Entry 6HYP (electron microscopy, 4.40 A resolution (low resolution: residue-level contacts below are approximate; hydrogen-bond / salt-bridge calls are withheld)); this record covers chain A.

== Chain A ==
Name: Midasin
From: Saccharomyces cerevisiae
UniProt: Q12019 (MDN1_YEAST); the author numbering skips numbers that UniProt does not, so the offset changes along the chain: 238-2588 = UniProt 238-2588; 2590-4911 = UniProt 2589-4910
Chain sequence (4863 residues; numbered 10 to 4911; 39 numbers in that range are skipped by the numbering (no residue carries them; nothing is unmodelled there); the number before each row is that of its first residue; X marks 190 residues of unknown identity (built as UNK)):
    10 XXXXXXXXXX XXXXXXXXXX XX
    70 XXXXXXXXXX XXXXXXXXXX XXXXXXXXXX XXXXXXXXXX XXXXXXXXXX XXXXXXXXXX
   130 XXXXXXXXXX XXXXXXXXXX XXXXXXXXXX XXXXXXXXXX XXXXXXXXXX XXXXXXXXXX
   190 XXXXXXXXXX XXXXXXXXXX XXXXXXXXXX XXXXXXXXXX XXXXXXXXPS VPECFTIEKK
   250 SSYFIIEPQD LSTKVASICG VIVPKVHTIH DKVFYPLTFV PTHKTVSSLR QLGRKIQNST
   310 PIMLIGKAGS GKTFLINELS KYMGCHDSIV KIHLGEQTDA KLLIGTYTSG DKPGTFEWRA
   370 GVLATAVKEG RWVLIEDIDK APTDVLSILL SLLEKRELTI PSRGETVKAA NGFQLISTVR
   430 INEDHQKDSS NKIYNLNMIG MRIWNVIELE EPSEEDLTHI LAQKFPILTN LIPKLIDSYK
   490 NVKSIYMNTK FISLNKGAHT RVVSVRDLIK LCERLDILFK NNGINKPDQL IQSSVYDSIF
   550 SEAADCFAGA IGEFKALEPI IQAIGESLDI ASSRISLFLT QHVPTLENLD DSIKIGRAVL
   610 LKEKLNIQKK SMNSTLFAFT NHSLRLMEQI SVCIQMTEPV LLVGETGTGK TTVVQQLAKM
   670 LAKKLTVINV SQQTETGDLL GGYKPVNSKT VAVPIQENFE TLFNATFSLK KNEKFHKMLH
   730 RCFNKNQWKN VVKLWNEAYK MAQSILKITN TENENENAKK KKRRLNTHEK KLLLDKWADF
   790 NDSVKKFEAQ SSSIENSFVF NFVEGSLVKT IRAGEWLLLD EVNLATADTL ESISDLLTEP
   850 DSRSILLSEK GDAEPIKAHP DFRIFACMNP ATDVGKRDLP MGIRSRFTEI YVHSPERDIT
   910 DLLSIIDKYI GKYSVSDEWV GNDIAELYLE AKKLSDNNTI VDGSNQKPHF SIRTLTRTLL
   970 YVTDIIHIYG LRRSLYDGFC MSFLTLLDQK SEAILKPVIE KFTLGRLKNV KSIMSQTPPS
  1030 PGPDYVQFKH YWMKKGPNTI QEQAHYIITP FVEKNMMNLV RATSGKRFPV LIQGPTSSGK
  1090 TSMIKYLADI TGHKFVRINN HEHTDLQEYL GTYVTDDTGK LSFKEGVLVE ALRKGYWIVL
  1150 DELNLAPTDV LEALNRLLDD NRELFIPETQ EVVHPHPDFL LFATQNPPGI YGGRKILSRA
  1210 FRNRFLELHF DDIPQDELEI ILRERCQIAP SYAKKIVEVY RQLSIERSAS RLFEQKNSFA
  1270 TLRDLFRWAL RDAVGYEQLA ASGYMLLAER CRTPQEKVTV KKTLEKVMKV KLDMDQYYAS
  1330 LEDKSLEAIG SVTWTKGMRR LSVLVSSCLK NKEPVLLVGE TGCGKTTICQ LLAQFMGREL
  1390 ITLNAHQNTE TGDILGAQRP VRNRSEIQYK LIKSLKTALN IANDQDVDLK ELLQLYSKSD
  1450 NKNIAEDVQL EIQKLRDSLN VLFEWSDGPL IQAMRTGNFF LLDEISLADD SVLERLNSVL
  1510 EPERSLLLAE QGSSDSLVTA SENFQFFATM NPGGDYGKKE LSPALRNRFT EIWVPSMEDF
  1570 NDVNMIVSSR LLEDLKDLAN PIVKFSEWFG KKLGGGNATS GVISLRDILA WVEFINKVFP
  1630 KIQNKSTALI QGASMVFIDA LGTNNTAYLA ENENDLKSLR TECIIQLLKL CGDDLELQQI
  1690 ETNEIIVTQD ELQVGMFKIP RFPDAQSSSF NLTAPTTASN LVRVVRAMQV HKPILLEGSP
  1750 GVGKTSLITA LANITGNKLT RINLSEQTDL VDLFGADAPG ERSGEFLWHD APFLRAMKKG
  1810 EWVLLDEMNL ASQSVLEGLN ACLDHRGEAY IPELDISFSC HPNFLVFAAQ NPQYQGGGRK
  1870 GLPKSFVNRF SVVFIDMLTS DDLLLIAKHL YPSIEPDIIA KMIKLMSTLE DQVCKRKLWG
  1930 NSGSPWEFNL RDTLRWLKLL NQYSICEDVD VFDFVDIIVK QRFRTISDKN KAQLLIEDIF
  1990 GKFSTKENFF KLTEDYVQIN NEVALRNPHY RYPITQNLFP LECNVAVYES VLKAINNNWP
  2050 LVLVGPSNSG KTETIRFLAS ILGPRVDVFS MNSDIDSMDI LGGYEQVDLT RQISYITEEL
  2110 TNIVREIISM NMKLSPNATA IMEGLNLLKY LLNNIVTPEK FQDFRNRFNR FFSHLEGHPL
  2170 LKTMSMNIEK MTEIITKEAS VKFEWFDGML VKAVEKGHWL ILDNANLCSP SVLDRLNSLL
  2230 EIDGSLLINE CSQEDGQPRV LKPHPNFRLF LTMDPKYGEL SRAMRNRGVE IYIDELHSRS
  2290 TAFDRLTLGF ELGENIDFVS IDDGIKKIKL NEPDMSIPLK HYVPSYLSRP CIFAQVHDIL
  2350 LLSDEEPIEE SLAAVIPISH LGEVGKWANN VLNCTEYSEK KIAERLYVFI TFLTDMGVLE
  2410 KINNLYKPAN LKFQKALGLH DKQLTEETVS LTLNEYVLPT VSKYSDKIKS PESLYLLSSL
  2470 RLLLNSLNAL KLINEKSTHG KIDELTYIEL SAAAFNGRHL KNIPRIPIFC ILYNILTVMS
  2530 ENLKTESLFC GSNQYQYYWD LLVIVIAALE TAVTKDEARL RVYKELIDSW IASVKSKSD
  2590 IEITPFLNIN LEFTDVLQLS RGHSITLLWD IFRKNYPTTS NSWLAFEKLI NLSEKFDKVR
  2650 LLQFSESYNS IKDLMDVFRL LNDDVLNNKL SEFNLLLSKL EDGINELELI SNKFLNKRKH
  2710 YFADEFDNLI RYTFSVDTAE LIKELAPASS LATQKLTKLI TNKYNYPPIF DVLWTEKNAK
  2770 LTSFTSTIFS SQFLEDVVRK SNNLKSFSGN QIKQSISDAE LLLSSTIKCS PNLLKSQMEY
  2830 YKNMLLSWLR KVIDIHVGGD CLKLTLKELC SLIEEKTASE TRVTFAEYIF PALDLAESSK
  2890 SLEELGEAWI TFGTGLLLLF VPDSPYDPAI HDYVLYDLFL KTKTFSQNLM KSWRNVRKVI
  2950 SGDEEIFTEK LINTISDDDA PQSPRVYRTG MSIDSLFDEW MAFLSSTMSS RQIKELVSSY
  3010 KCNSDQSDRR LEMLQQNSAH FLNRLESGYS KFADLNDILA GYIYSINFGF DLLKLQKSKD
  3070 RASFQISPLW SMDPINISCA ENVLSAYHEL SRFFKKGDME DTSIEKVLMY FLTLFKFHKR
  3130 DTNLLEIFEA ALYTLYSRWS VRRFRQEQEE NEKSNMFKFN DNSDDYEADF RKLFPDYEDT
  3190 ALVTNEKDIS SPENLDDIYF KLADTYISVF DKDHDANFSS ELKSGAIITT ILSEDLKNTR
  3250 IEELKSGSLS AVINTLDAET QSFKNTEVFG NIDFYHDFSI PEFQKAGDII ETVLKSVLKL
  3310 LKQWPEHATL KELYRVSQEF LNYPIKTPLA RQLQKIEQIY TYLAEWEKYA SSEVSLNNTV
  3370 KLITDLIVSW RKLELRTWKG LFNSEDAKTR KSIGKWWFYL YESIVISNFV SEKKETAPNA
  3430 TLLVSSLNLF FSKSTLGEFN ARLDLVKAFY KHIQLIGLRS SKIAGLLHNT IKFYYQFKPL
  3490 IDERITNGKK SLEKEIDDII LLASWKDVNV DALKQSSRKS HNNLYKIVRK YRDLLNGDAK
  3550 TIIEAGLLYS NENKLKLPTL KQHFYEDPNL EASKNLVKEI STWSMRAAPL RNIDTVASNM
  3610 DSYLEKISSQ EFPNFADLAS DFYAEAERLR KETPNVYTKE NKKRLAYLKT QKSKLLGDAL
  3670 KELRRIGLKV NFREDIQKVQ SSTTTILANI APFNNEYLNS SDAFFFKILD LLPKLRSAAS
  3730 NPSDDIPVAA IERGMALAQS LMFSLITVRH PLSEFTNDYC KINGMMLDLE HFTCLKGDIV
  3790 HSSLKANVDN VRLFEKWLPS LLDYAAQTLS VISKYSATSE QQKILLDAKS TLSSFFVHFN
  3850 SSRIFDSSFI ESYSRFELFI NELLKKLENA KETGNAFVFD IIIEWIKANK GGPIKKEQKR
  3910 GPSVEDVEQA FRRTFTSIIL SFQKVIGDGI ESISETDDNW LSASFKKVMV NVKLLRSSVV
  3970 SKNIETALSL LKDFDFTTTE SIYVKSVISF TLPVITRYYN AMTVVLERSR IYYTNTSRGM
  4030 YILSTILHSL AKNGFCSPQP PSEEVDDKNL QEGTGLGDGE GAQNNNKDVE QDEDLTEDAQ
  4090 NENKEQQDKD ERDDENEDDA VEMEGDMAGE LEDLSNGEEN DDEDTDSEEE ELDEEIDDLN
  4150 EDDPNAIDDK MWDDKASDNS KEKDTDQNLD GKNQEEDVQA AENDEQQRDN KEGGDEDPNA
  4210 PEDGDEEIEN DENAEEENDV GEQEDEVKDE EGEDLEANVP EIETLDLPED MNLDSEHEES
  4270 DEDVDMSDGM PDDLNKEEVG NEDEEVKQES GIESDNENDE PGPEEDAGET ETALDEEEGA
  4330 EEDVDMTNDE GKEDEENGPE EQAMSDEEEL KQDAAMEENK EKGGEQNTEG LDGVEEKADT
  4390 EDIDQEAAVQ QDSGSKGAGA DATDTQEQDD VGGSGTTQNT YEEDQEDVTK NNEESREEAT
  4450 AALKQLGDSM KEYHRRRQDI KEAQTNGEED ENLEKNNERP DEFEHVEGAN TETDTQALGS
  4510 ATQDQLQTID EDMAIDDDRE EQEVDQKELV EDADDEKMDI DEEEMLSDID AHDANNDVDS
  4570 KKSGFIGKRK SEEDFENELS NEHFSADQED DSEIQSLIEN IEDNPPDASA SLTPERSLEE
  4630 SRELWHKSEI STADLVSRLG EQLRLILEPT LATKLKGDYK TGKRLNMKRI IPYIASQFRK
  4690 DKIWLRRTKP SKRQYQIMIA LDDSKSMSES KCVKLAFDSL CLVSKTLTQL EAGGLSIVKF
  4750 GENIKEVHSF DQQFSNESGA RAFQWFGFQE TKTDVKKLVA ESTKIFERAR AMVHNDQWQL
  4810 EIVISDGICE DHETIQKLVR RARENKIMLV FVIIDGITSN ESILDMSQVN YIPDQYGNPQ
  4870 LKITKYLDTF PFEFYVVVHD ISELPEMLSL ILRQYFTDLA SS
Disordered / not traced: 359-364, 430-443, 578-588, 610-620, 750-781, 858-861, 1035-1051, 1248-1259, 1279-1282, 1319-1334, 1408-1472, 1520-1522, 1601-1605, 1669-1718, 1786-1797, 1841-1844, 1862-1868, 2238-2245, 2300-2321, 2505-2516, 2590-2917, 2964-4911
UniProt features mapped onto this chain:
  - binding site (ATP): Gly315 to Thr322, Gly653 to Thr660, Gly1083 to Thr1090, Gly1368 to Thr1375, Gly1747 to Thr1754, Gly2054 to Thr2061
  - modified residue: Thr1026 (Phosphothreonine), Ser2972 (Phosphoserine), Ser4354 (Phosphoserine), Thr4389 (Phosphothreonine), Ser4556 (Phosphoserine)
Small-molecule neighbours:
  - ADP (adenosine-5'-diphosphate), molecule 1: Phe288, Pro290, Ala317, Gly318, Ser319, Gly320, Lys321, Thr322, Phe323, Ile469, Arg893
  - ADP, molecule 2: Asn2026, Leu2027, Phe2028, Pro2029, Tyr2037, Ser2056, Asn2057, Ser2058, Gly2059, Lys2060, Thr2061, Glu2062

== Summary ==
Ligands of chain A: ADP. UniProt lists 48 ATP-binding residues.
Chain A is Midasin (Saccharomyces cerevisiae); the structure, Rea1 Wild type ADP state (AAA+ ring part), was
determined by electron microscopy, deposited together with 6HYD, 6I26 and 6I27.
